6YVH - chains D and L of the 12 polymer chains in the assembly; structure by X-ray diffraction, 3.19 A resolution.

[Chain D]
Name: Pre-mRNA-splicing factor CWC22 homolog
Organism: Homo sapiens
UniProt: Q9HCG8 (CWC22_HUMAN); numbering as in UniProt (aligned over 119-406)
Sequence (291 residues; each row starts with the number of its first residue):
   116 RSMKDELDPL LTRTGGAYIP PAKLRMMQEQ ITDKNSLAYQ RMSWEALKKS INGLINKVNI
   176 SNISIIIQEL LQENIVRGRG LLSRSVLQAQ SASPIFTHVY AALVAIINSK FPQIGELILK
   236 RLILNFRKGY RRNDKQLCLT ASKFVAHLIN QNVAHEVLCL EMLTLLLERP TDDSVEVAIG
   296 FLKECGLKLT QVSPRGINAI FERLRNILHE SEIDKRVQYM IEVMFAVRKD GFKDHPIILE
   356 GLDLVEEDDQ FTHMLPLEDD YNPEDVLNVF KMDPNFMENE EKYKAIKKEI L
Unresolved in the structure: 116-129, 146-148
Differences from the reference sequence: expression tag (116-118)
UniProt features mapped onto this chain:
  - mutagenesis: Gly168 (G168Y: No effect on EIF4A3 incorporation into EJCs), Asn171 to Asn174 (Loss of EIF4A3-binding), Asn171 to Lys172 (Loss of EIF4A3-binding), Arg331 (R331A: Decreased EIF4A3-binding; when associated with A-334), Tyr334 (Y334A: Decreased EIF4A3-binding; when associated with A-331)

[Chain L]
Name: Eukaryotic initiation factor 4A-III
Organism: Homo sapiens
Notes: EC 3.6.4.13
UniProt: P38919 (IF4A3_HUMAN); residues 246-411 here = UniProt positions 246-411
Sequence (166 residues; numbered 246 to 411; the number before each row is that of its first residue):
   246 LTLEGIKQFF VAVEREEWKF DTLCDLYDTL TITQAVIFCN TKRKVDWLTE KMREANFTVS
   306 SMHGDMPQKE RESIMKEFRS GASRVLISTD VWARGLDVPQ VSLIINYDLP NNRELYIHRI
   366 GRSGRYGRKG VAINFVKNDD IRILRDIEQY YSTQIDEMPM NVADLI
Unresolved in the structure: 338-341
UniProt features mapped onto this chain:
  - binding site (ATP): Asp342, Arg367 to Tyr371
  - modified residue (N6-acetyllysine): Lys296, Lys321
  - cross-link (Glycyl lysine isopeptide (Lys-Gly)): Lys314 (interchain with G-Cter in SUMO2), Lys374 (interchain with G-Cter in SUMO2), Lys382 (interchain with G-Cter in SUMO2)
  - natural variant: Asp270 (D270G: In RCPS)
  - mutagenesis: Asp270 (D270K: Loss of CWC22-binding and loss of incorporation into EJCs; when associated with K-273), Asp273 (D273K: Loss of CWC22-binding and loss of incorporation into EJCs; when associated with K-270), Thr276 to Ile277 (Loss of CWC22-binding and loss of incorporation into EJCs), Ala300 to Asn301 (Decreased interaction with CWC22), Asn301 to Thr303 (Loss of CWC22-binding and loss of incorporation into EJCs), Thr334 (T334V: Reduced incorporation into EJCs), Asp401 (D401K: Loss of incorporation into EJCs; when associated with R-402), Glu402 (E402R: Loss of incorporation into EJCs; when associated with K-401)
Reported in the primary citation:
  - disease-associated variants - D270G: decreased binding to Pre-mRNA-splicing factor CWC22 homolog (chain D)
  - mutagenesis - D270G: decreased binding to Spliceosome-associated protein CWC27 homolog

[Chain D / chain L interface]
Pairs across the interface - 52 pairs, chain D then chain L:
  Gly130(D) - Asn406(L)
  Gly131(D) - Pro404(L)
  Gly131(D) - Met405(L)  hydrogen bond (backbone-backbone)
  Ala132(D) - Glu402(L)
  Ala132(D) - Met403(L)
  Ala132(D) - Met405(L)
  Tyr133(D) - Val256(L)  hydrophobic
  Tyr133(D) - Thr267(L)
  Tyr133(D) - Asp270(L)  hydrogen bond
  Tyr133(D) - Met403(L)  hydrogen bond (backbone-backbone)
  Tyr133(D) - Pro404(L)
  Tyr133(D) - Met405(L)  hydrophobic
  Ile134(D) - Met405(L)
  Pro135(D) - Ala257(L)
  Pro135(D) - Thr267(L)
  Pro136(D) - Asp266(L)
  Pro136(D) - Asp270(L)
  Ala137(D) - Trp263(L)  hydrophobic
  Lys164(D) - Asp273(L)
  Asn167(D) - Tyr272(L)
  Asn167(D) - Asp273(L)
  Asn167(D) - Leu275(L)
  Gly168(D) - Tyr272(L)  hydrogen bond (backbone-backbone)
  Gly168(D) - Asp273(L)
  Ile170(D) - Arg329(L)
  Asn171(D) - Tyr272(L)  hydrogen bond (side chain-backbone)
  Asn171(D) - Leu275(L)  hydrogen bond (side chain-backbone)
  Asn171(D) - Thr276(L)
  Asn171(D) - Ile277(L)  hydrogen bond (side chain-backbone)
  Asn171(D) - Arg329(L)  hydrogen bond (backbone-side chain)
  Lys172(D) - Ala300(L)  hydrogen bond (side chain-backbone)
  Lys172(D) - Asn301(L)
  Lys172(D) - Phe302(L)
  Val173(D) - Arg329(L)  hydrogen bond (backbone-side chain)
  Asn174(D) - Thr303(L)
  Asn174(D) - Gly326(L)  hydrogen bond (side chain-backbone)
  Asn174(D) - Ala327(L)  hydrogen bond (side chain-backbone)
  Asn174(D) - Ser328(L)
  Asn174(D) - Arg329(L)
  Ser176(D) - Thr303(L)
  Asn177(D) - Asn301(L)  hydrogen bond (side chain-backbone)
  Asn177(D) - Thr303(L)
  Ile180(D) - Asn301(L)
  Glu184(D) - Asn301(L)  hydrogen bond
  Gln203(D) - Thr276(L)
  Ala207(D) - Thr278(L)  hydrogen bond (backbone-side chain)
  Ser208(D) - Thr278(L)
  Ile210(D) - Gln345(L)
  Phe211(D) - Thr278(L)
  Phe211(D) - Gly326(L)
  Phe211(D) - Arg329(L)
  Tyr215(D) - Arg329(L)  hydrogen bond
Also at the interface, not in a pair above, chain D (30 interface residues in all): Met141, Lys163, Ser165, Ile181
Also at the interface, not in a pair above, chain L (29 interface residues in all): Leu271, Thr274, Gln279

[Summary]
Chain D and chain L form an interface of 30 and 29 residues respectively; the contacts include 16 hydrogen
bonds. Among the polar pairs are Tyr133(D)-Asp270(L), Asn171(D)-Tyr272(L) and Asn171(D)-Leu275(L). The paper
reports that D270G of chain L reduces binding to Pre-mRNA-splicing factor CWC22 homolog (chain D); D270G of
chain L reduces binding to Spliceosome-associated protein CWC27 homolog.
Chain D is Pre-mRNA-splicing factor CWC22 homolog and chain L is Eukaryotic initiation factor 4A-III, both
from Homo sapiens; the structure, CWC22-CWC27-EIF4A3 Complex, was determined by X-ray diffraction.
